PDB entry 8C59 | X-ray diffraction, 1.70 A resolution | chains A and C of the 3 polymer chains in the assembly

# Chain A
Protein: Cytosine-specific methyltransferase
From: Malacoplasma penetrans HF-2
Reference sequence: Q8EVR5 (Q8EVR5_MALP2); residue numbers follow UniProt; this construct covers 1-395
Amino-acid sequence (395 residues; row label = number of the first residue in the row):
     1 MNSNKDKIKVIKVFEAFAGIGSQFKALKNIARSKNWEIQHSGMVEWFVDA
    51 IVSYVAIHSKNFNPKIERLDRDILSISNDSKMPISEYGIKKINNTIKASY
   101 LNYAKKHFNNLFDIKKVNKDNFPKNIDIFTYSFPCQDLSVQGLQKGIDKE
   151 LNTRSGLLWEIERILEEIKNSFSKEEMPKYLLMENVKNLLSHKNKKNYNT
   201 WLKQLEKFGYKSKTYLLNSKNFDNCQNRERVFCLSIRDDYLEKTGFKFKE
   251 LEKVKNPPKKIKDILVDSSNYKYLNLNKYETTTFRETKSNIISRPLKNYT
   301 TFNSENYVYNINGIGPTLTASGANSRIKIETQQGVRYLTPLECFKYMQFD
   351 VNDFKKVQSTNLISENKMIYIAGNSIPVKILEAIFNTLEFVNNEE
Unresolved in the structure: 1-6, 142-152, 394-395
Sequence notes: cloning artifact (68, 71, 295)
Bound ions: Na+: Lys90, Asn93 (together with citric acid)
Residues lining bound ligands:
  - carbonate ion (CO3): Phe302, Ser304, Asn324
  - S-adenosylmethionine (SAM): Phe17, Ala18, Gly19, Ile20, Gly21, Ser22, Gln23, Val44, Glu45, Trp46, Phe47, Ser80, Phe112, Asp113, Ile114, Lys115, Leu157, Asn374, Ser375, Ile376
From the paper describing this entry:
  - binding site for the 14-nt DNA strand: Glu184
  - binding site for the 14-nt DNA strand (chain C): Phe302
  - conformationally variable residues (loop rearrangement): Ser132 to Leu157
  - mutagenesis - C135A: abolished catalytic activity
  - mutagenesis - C135A: increased catalytic activity on dhaC

# Chain C
Molecule: 14-nt DNA strand
From: synthetic construct
Sequence (14 nucleotides; each row starts with the number of its first residue):
     1 GTTCAGCGCATGTG
Modified positions: 5CM (5-methyl-2'-deoxy-cytidine-5'-monophosphate) at position 7

# Interface between chain A and chain C
Pairs across the interface - 19 pairs, chain A then chain C:
  Asn78(A) - DT2(C)  phosphate contact
  Asn188(A) - DT11(C)  sugar contact
  Ser191(A) - DG12(C)  phosphate contact
  His192(A) - DG12(C)  hydrogen bond to the phosphate
  Lys193(A) - DT11(C)  salt bridge to the phosphate
  Thr300(A) - 5CM_7(C)  base contact
  Thr301(A) - 5CM_7(C)  sugar contact
  Thr301(A) - DG8(C)  hydrogen bond to the phosphate
  Phe302(A) - 5CM_7(C)  stacking on the base
  Phe302(A) - DG8(C)  stacking on the base
  Asn303(A) - DG8(C)  hydrogen bond to the base
  Asn303(A) - DC9(C)  base contact
  Ser304(A) - DG8(C)  hydrogen bond to the base
  Glu305(A) - 5CM_7(C)  hydrogen bond to the base
  Gly322(A) - DG6(C)  base contact
  Arg326(A) - DA5(C)  hydrogen bond to the base
  Arg326(A) - DG6(C)  hydrogen bond to the base
  Arg326(A) - 5CM_7(C)  base contact
  Asn366(A) - DC4(C)  hydrogen bond to the phosphate
Other interface residues (no listed pair), chain A (18 interface residues in all): Asp79, Ser321, Ala323, Lys367
Other interface residues (no listed pair), chain C (10 interface residues in all): DT3

# In short
The interface between chain A and chain C involves 18 residues on one side and 10 on the other, with 8
hydrogen bonds, 1 salt bridge and 2 aromatic stacking contacts. Among the polar pairs are Asn303(A)-DG8(C),
Ser304(A)-DG8(C) and Glu305(A)-5CM_7(C). From the paper: a binding site for the 14-nt DNA strand at Glu184(A);
C135A of chain A abolishes catalytic activity.
Here chain A is Cytosine-specific methyltransferase (Malacoplasma penetrans HF-2) and chain C is a 14-nt DNA
strand (synthetic construct). Entry 8C59 (CpG specific M.MpeI methyltransferase crystallized in the presence
of 5-bromocytosine (converted to 5mC) and 5-methylcytosine containing ...) was determined by X-ray diffraction
(same publication as 8C56, 8C57 and 8C58).
